PDB entry 8XX5 | electron microscopy, 2.40 A resolution | chains C and H of the 9 polymer chains in the assembly

Chain C:
Molecule: DNA-directed RNA polymerase RPB3-11 homolog
From: African swine fever virus
UniProt: A0A2X0RUE7 (A0A2X0RUE7_ASF); residues 1-359 here = UniProt positions 1-359
Sequence (359 residues; row label = number of the first residue in the row):
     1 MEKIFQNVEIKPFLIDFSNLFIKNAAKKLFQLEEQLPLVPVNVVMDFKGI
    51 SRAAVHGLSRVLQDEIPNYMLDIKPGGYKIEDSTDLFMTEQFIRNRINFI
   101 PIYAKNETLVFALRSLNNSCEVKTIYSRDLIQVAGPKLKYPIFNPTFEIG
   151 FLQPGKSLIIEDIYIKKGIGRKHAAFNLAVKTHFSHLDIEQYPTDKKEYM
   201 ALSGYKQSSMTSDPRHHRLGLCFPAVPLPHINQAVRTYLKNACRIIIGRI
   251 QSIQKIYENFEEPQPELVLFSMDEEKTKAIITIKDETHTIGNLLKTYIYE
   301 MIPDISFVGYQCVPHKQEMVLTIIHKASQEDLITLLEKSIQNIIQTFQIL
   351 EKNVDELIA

Chain H:
Molecule: DNA-directed RNA polymerase RPB10 homolog
From: African swine fever virus
UniProt: A0A0C5BCR6 (A0A0C5BCR6_ASF); residues 1-80 here = UniProt positions 1-80
Sequence (80 residues; row label = number of the first residue in the row):
     1 MLIPVVCFTCGFPIGTYAAIFDKARTEYIKTKMGGTLPQNIPLDASLQIE
    51 LKDLITALGIPMRVCCRTHLITTLDYRKYY
Bound ions: Zn2+: Cys7, Cys10, Cys65, Cys66

Chain C / chain H interface:
Pairs across the interface - 69 pairs, chain C then chain H:
  Phe13(C) - Phe12(H)  hydrophobic
  Phe13(C) - Gly59(H)
  Phe13(C) - Pro61(H)  hydrophobic
  Leu14(C) - Gly59(H)
  Ile15(C) - Tyr17(H)  hydrophobic
  Ile15(C) - Ala57(H)
  Ile15(C) - Leu58(H)
  Asp16(C) - Ala57(H)  hydrogen bond (backbone-backbone)
  Asn19(C) - Leu54(H)
  Asn19(C) - Ala57(H)
  Phe21(C) - Ala24(H)
  Phe21(C) - Glu27(H)
  Phe21(C) - Tyr28(H)  hydrophobic
  Phe21(C) - Leu54(H)  hydrophobic
  Ile22(C) - Ala24(H)  hydrophobic
  Ile22(C) - Leu54(H)  hydrophobic
  Ile22(C) - Ala57(H)  hydrophobic
  Ile22(C) - Leu58(H)  hydrophobic
  Ala25(C) - Ile20(H)
  Ala25(C) - Lys23(H)
  Ala25(C) - Ala24(H)
  Ala25(C) - Glu27(H)
  Lys28(C) - Lys23(H)
  Lys28(C) - Glu27(H)  salt bridge
  Leu29(C) - Ala19(H)
  Leu29(C) - Ile20(H)
  Leu29(C) - Lys23(H)
  Phe30(C) - Ala19(H)  hydrophobic
  Phe30(C) - Ile20(H)  hydrophobic
  Leu36(C) - Thr16(H)
  Pro40(C) - Phe12(H)  hydrophobic
  Pro40(C) - Tyr17(H)
  Phe87(C) - Met1(H)
  Phe87(C) - Tyr76(H)
  Phe87(C) - Tyr80(H)
  Phe92(C) - Met1(H)  hydrophobic
  Phe92(C) - Leu2(H)  hydrophobic
  Arg96(C) - Leu2(H)
  Arg96(C) - Ile3(H)  hydrogen bond (side chain-backbone)
  Arg96(C) - Pro4(H)
  Arg96(C) - Val5(H)
  Phe99(C) - Val5(H)
  Phe99(C) - Val6(H)
  Ile100(C) - Val5(H)
  Pro101(C) - Pro13(H)  hydrophobic
  Thr124(C) - Arg77(H)
  Tyr126(C) - Ala19(H)
  Asn144(C) - Thr16(H)
  Thr146(C) - Gly15(H)
  Thr146(C) - Thr16(H)  hydrogen bond (side chain-backbone)
  Phe147(C) - Val5(H)  hydrophobic
  Phe147(C) - Gly15(H)
  Phe147(C) - Thr16(H)
  Glu148(C) - Leu2(H)
  Glu148(C) - Ala18(H)
  Glu148(C) - Ala19(H)
  Glu148(C) - Arg77(H)  salt bridge
  Ile149(C) - Leu2(H)
  Gly150(C) - Leu2(H)
  Phe151(C) - Met1(H)
  Phe151(C) - Leu2(H)  hydrophobic
  Phe151(C) - Tyr76(H)  hydrophobic
  Phe151(C) - Arg77(H)
  Gln153(C) - Tyr80(H)
  Val180(C) - Cys10(H)
  Val180(C) - Arg63(H)
  Lys181(C) - Arg63(H)  hydrogen bond (backbone-side chain)
  Cys222(C) - Phe12(H)  hydrophobic
  Pro224(C) - Pro13(H)
Interface residues without a listed pair, chain C (39 interface residues in all): Asn24, Ala26, Leu32, Met88, Val122, Thr182
Interface residues without a listed pair, chain H (31 interface residues in all): Gly11, Thr31, Asp53

Summary:
Chain C and chain H form an interface of 39 and 31 residues respectively, with 4 hydrogen bonds and 2 salt
bridges. Among the polar pairs are Lys28(C)-Glu27(H), Glu148(C)-Arg77(H) and Arg96(C)-Ile3(H). Cys7(H),
Cys10(H), Cys65(H) and Cys66(H) form the Zn2+ site.
Here chain C is DNA-directed RNA polymerase RPB3-11 homolog and chain H is DNA-directed RNA polymerase RPB10
homolog, both from African swine fever virus. Entry 8XX5 (ASFV RNAP M1249L C-tail occupied complex1 (MCOC1))
was determined by electron microscopy together with 8Y0E, 8XX4, 8XXP, 8XXT and 8XY6 from the same study.
